PDB entry 6NK5 | electron microscopy, 4.16 A resolution (low resolution: residue-level contacts below are approximate; hydrogen-bond / salt-bridge calls are withheld) | chains F and G of the 12 polymer chains in the assembly

# Chain F (and G)
Name: E2 glycoprotein
Source organism: Chikungunya virus (strain 37997)
Notes: chain G of this document is another copy of the same molecule, construct and numbering; everything in this record applies to it too
UniProt: Q5XXP3 (POLS_CHIK3); residues 5-423 here correspond to UniProt positions 330-748 (UniProt number = residue number + 325)
Amino-acid sequence (419 residues; numbered 5 to 423; the number before each row is that of its first residue):
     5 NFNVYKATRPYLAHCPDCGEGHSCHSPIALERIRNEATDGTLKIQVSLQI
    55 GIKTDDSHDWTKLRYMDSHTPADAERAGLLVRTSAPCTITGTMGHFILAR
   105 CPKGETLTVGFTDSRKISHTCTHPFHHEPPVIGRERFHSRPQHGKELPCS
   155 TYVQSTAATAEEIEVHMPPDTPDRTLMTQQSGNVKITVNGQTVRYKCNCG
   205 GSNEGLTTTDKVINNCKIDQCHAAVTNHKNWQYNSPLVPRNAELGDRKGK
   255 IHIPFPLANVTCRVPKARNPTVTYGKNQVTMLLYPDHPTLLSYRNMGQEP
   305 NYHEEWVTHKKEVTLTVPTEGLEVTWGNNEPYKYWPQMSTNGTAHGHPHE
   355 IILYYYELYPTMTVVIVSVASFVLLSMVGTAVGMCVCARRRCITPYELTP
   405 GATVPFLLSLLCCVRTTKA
Cystine bridges: Cys19-Cys125, Cys91-Cys105, Cys153-Cys266, Cys203-Cys220, Cys396-Cys417
Glycans and other covalent adducts: N-acetylglucosamine (NAG) linked to Asn263

# How chain F and chain G interact
Pairs across the interface (16):
  Thr94(F) - Glu24(G)
  Arg104(F) - Gly23(G)
  Arg104(F) - Glu24(G)
  Arg104(F) - Gly25(G)
  His142(F) - Glu109(G)
  His142(F) - Thr110(G)
  His142(F) - Pro128(G)
  His142(F) - Phe129(G)
  Ser143(F) - Pro128(G)
  Arg144(F) - Pro20(G)
  Arg144(F) - Asp21(G)
  Arg144(F) - Gly25(G)
  Arg144(F) - His26(G)
  Arg144(F) - Ser27(G)
  Gln146(F) - His18(G)
  Gln146(F) - Pro20(G)
Also at the interface, not in a pair above, chain F (9 interface residues in all): Ile93, Pro145, Asp290
Also at the interface, not in a pair above, chain G (16 interface residues in all): Cys19, His127, His130, Leu241

# Summary
9 residues of chain F and 16 residues of chain G are in contact.
Chain F and chain G are both E2 glycoprotein (Chikungunya virus (strain 37997)); the structure, Electron
Cryo-Microscopy Of Chikungunya VLP, was determined by electron microscopy together with 6NK3, 6NK6 and 6NK7
from the same study.
